PDB entry 6UWR | electron microscopy, 2.80 A resolution | chains A and I of the 14 polymer chains in the assembly

[Chain A (and I)]
Name: ADP-ribosyltransferase binding component
Organism: Clostridioides difficile
Notes: chain I of this document is another copy of the same molecule, construct and numbering; everything in this record applies to it too
Reference sequence: O32739 (O32739_CLODI); residue numbers follow UniProt; this construct covers 210-876
Sequence (667 residues; numbered 210 to 876; the number before each row is that of its first residue):
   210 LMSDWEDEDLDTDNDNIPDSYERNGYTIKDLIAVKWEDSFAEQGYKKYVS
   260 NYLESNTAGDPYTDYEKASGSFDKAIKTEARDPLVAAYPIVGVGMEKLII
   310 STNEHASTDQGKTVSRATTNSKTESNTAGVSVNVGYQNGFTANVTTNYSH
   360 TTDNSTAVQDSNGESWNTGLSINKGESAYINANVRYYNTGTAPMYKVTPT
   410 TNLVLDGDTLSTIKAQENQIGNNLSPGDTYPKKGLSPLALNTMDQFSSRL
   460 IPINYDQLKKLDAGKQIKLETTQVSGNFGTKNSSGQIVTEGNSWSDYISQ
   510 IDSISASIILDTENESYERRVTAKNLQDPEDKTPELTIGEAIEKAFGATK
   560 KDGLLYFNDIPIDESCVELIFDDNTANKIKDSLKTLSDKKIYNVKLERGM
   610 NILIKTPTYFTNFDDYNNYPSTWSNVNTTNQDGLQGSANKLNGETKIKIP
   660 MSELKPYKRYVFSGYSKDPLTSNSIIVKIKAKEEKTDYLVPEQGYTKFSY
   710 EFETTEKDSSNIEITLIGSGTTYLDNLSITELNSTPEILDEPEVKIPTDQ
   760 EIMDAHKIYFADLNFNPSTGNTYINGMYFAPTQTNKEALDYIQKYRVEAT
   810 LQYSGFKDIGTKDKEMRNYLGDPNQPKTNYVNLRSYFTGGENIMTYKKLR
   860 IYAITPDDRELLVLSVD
Unresolved in the structure: 210-216
Bound ions: Ca2+ site 1: Asp220, Asp222, Asp224, Ile226, Glu231; Ca2+ site 2: Asp222, Asp224, Glu231, Asn260, Glu263, Asp273; Ca2+ site 3: Asn621, Gln644, Ser646, Asp734
Reported in the primary citation:
  - Ca2+ coordination: Asp220, Asp222, Asp224, Ile226, Glu231, Asn260, Glu263, Asp273
  - conformationally variable residues: Phe455

[Chain A / chain I interface]
Residue-residue contacts (22; chain A residue first):
  Val343(A) with His314(I)
  Gly344(A) with His314(I)
  Tyr345(A) with Ser456(I), hydrogen bond (side chain-backbone); Ser457(I); Arg458(I)
  Asn347(A) with Gln454(I)
  Gly348(A) with Asp453(I)
  Phe349(A) with Glu313(I); Asn450(I); Met452(I), hydrophobic; Asp453(I), hydrogen bond (backbone-backbone); Ser456(I); Ser457(I)
  Phe769(A) with Thr778(I)
  Leu772(A) with Gly779(I)
  Phe774(A) with Phe774(I), hydrophobic; Thr781(I)
  Ser777(A) with Phe769(I)
  Gly779(A) with Leu772(I)
  Thr781(A) with Phe774(I); Thr781(I)
  Tyr855(A) with Tyr855(I), hydrophobic
Also at the interface, not in a pair above, chain A (14 interface residues in all): Thr778
Also at the interface, not in a pair above, chain I (19 interface residues in all): Ala315, Gln319, Leu459

[In short]
14 residues of chain A and 19 residues of chain I are in contact, with 2 hydrogen bonds. Among the polar pairs
are Tyr345(A)-Ser456(I) and Phe349(A)-Asp453(I). Asp220(A), Asp222(A), Asp224(A), Ile226(A) and Glu231(A)
coordinate Ca2+ site 1. From the paper: Ca2+ coordination by Asp220(A), Asp222(A) and Asp224(A) among others;
conformational variability at Phe455(A).
Both chains are ADP-ribosyltransferase binding component (Clostridioides difficile). Entry 6UWR (Clostridium
difficile binary toxin translocase CDTb in asymmetric tetradecamer conformation) was determined by electron
microscopy (same publication as 6UWI, 6UWO and 6UWT).
